PDB entry 5LL4 | X-ray diffraction, 1.12 A resolution | chain A

# Chain A
Molecule: Carbonic anhydrase 2
From: Homo sapiens
Notes: EC 4.2.1.1; fragment: human carbonic anhydrase II
Reference sequence: P00918 (CAH2_HUMAN); the author numbering skips numbers that UniProt does not, so the offset changes along the chain: 1-125 = UniProt 1-125; 127-261 = UniProt 126-260
Sequence (260 residues; row label = number of the first residue in the row; note: 1 number in that range is skipped by the numbering (no residue carries it; nothing is unmodelled there)):
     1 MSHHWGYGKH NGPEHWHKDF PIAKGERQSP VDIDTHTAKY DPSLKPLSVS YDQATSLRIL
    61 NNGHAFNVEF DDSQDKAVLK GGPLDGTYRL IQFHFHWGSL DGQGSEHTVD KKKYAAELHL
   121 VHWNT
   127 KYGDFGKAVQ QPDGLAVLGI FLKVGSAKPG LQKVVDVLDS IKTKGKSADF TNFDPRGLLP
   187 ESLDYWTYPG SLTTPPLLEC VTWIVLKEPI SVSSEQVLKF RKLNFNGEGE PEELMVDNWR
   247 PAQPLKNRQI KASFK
Bound ions: Zn2+: H94, H96, H119 (together with 6YH)
Ligand contacts:
  - 6YH (4-[2-(benzimidazol-1-yl)ethanoyl]benzenesulfonamide): Q92, H94, H96, E106, H119, V121, F131, V135, V143, S197, L198, T199, T200, P201, P202, L204, W209
  - bicine (BCN): Y114, K149, K213, E214, P215
  - malonic acid (MLA): N67, I91, Q92, F131
Swiss-Prot annotation at these positions:
  - active site: H64 (Proton donor/acceptor)
  - binding site (Zn(2+)): H94, H96, H119
  - binding site (substrate): T199, T200
  - site: Y7 (Fine-tunes the proton-transfer properties of H-64), N62 (Fine-tunes the proton-transfer properties of H-64), N67 (Fine-tunes the proton-transfer properties of H-64), Q92 (Involved in the binding of some activators, including histamine and L-histidine)
  - modified residue: S2 (N-acetylserine), S166 (Phosphoserine), S173 (Phosphoserine)

# Summary
Bound to chain A: bicine, malonic acid and compound 6YH. H94, H96 and H119 form the Zn2+ site. Curated
annotation (UniProt) lists active-site residue H64, 3 Zn2+-binding residues and substrate-binding residues
T199 and T200.
Chain A is Carbonic anhydrase 2 (Homo sapiens); the structure, Crystal structure of human carbonic anhydrase
isozyme II with 4-(1H-benzimidazol-1-ylacetyl)benzenesulfonamide, was determined by X-ray diffraction together
with 5LL5, 5LL9 and 5LLA from the same study.
